9C1H - chains 1 and P of the 43 polymer chains in the assembly; structure by electron microscopy, 2.88 A resolution.

[Chain 1 (and P)]
Molecule: Outer capsid glycoprotein VP7
Organism: Simian rotavirus A strain RRV
Notes: chain P of this document is another copy of the same molecule, construct and numbering; everything in this record applies to it too
UniProtKB: P12476 (VP7_ROTRH); numbering as in UniProt (aligned over 1-326)
Amino-acid sequence (326 residues; each row starts with the number of its first residue):
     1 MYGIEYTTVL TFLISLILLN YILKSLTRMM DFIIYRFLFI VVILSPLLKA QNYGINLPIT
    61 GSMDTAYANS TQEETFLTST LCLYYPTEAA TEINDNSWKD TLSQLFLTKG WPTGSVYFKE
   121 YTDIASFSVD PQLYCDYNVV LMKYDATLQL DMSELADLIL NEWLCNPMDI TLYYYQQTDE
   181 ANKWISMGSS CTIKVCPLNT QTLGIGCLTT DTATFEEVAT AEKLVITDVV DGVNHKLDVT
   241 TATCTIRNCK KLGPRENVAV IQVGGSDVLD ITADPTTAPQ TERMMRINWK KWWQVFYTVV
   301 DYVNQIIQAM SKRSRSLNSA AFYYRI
Not modelled in the structure: 1-50, 315-326
Cystine bridges: Cys-82/Cys-135, Cys-165/Cys-249, Cys-191/Cys-244, Cys-196/Cys-207
Glycans and other covalent adducts: N-acetylglucosamine (NAG) linked to Asn-69

[Chain 1 / chain P interface]
Contacting residue pairs - 54 pairs, chain 1 then chain P:
  Gln-51(1) / Asn-56(P)
  Gln-51(1) / Leu-57(P)
  Asn-52(1) / Asn-56(P)  hydrogen bond
  Tyr-53(1) / Asn-52(P)
  Gly-54(1) / Leu-57(P)
  Ile-55(1) / Asn-52(P)
  Asn-56(1) / Gln-51(P)
  Asn-56(1) / Asn-52(P)  hydrogen bond
  Leu-57(1) / Gln-51(P)
  Leu-57(1) / Leu-57(P)  hydrophobic
  Leu-57(1) / Ile-59(P)  hydrophobic
  Ile-59(1) / Leu-57(P)  hydrophobic
  Thr-80(1) / Asn-166(P)  hydrogen bond
  Cys-82(1) / Pro-167(P)  hydrophobic
  Ser-103(1) / Leu-172(P)
  Ser-103(1) / Tyr-173(P)  hydrogen bond
  Thr-113(1) / Tyr-173(P)
  Gly-114(1) / Tyr-173(P)
  Val-116(1) / Tyr-173(P)  hydrogen bond (backbone-side chain)
  Tyr-117(1) / Pro-167(P)  hydrogen bond (side chain-backbone)
  Tyr-117(1) / Met-168(P)  hydrophobic
  Tyr-117(1) / Asp-169(P)
  Tyr-117(1) / Tyr-173(P)  hydrophobic
  Tyr-117(1) / Tyr-175(P)  hydrogen bond
  Lys-119(1) / Pro-167(P)
  Tyr-134(1) / Cys-165(P)
  Tyr-134(1) / Asn-166(P)
  Tyr-134(1) / Arg-247(P)  hydrogen bond
  Cys-135(1) / Pro-167(P)  hydrophobic
  Asp-136(1) / Asn-166(P)
  Leu-164(1) / Arg-313(P)
  Cys-165(1) / Tyr-134(P)
  Cys-165(1) / Arg-313(P)  hydrogen bond (backbone-side chain)
  Asn-166(1) / Thr-80(P)  hydrogen bond
  Asn-166(1) / Tyr-134(P)
  Asn-166(1) / Cys-135(P)
  Asn-166(1) / Asp-136(P)
  Asn-166(1) / Arg-313(P)  hydrogen bond
  Pro-167(1) / Cys-82(P)  hydrophobic
  Pro-167(1) / Tyr-117(P)  hydrogen bond (backbone-side chain)
  Pro-167(1) / Lys-119(P)
  Pro-167(1) / Cys-135(P)  hydrophobic
  Met-168(1) / Tyr-117(P)  hydrophobic
  Asp-169(1) / Tyr-117(P)
  Leu-172(1) / Asp-100(P)
  Tyr-173(1) / Ser-103(P)
  Tyr-173(1) / Thr-113(P)  hydrogen bond (side chain-backbone)
  Tyr-173(1) / Gly-114(P)
  Tyr-173(1) / Val-116(P)  hydrogen bond (side chain-backbone)
  Tyr-175(1) / Tyr-117(P)  hydrogen bond
  Arg-247(1) / Tyr-134(P)  hydrogen bond
  Arg-313(1) / Leu-164(P)
  Arg-313(1) / Cys-165(P)  hydrogen bond (side chain-backbone)
  Arg-313(1) / Asn-166(P)
Also at the interface, not in a pair above, chain 1 (35 interface residues in all): Pro-58, Lys-99, Asp-100, Phe-118, Asp-130
Also at the interface, not in a pair above, chain P (33 interface residues in all): Tyr-53, Gly-54, Pro-58, Lys-99, Gln-132

[In short]
The interface between chain 1 and chain P involves 35 residues on one side and 33 on the other, with 17
hydrogen bonds. Polar contacts include Asn-52(1)/Asn-56(P), Thr-80(1)/Asn-166(P) and Ser-103(1)/Tyr-173(P).
Both chains are Outer capsid glycoprotein VP7 (Simian rotavirus A strain RRV). Entry 9C1H (Rhesus rotavirus
(upright structure at 2.88 Angstrom resolution)) was determined by electron microscopy.
